4Q9O - chains A and B; structure by X-ray diffraction, 2.20 A resolution.

[Chain A (and B)]
Protein: Isoprenyl transferase
From: Streptococcus pneumoniae
Notes: EC 2.5.1.-; chain B of this document is another copy of the same molecule, construct and numbering; everything in this record applies to it too
UniProtKB: Q8DRB3 (ISPT_STRR6); residues 10-252 here = UniProt positions 10-252
Sequence (246 residues; row label = number of the first residue in the row):
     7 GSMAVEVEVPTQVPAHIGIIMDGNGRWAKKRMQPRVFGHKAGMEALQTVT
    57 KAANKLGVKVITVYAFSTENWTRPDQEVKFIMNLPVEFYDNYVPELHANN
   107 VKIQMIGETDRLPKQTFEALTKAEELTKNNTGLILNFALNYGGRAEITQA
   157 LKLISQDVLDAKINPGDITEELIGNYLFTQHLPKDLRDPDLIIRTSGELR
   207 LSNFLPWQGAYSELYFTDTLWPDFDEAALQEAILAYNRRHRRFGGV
Unresolved in the structure: 247-252 (chain B: 7-17, 247-252)
Differences from the reference sequence: expression tag (7-9)
Curated features (UniProtKB/Swiss-Prot):
  - active site: D28, N76 (Proton acceptor)
  - binding site (Mg(2+)): D28, E219
  - binding site (substrate): G29 to R32, W33, R41, H45, S73 to E75, W77, R79, R200, R206 to S208
Residues lining bound ligands: 2ZW (3-(2-chlorophenyl)-5-methyl-N-[4-(propan-2-yl)phenyl]-1,2-oxazole-4-carboxamide): M49, L52, Q53, A71, F72, I87, M88, L90, P91, F94, Y95, Y98, V99, L102, I109, T122, A125, L126, A129, L141, F143, L145

[Chain A / chain B interface]
Pairs across the interface (79; chain A residue first):
  E75(A) - Y217(B)  hydrogen bond
  R150(A) - E176(B)
  R150(A) - D194(B)  salt bridge
  R150(A) - W213(B)  hydrogen bond (side chain-backbone)
  R150(A) - Q214(B)
  R150(A) - A216(B)
  A151(A) - E176(B)
  I153(A) - I153(B)  hydrophobic
  I153(A) - W213(B)  hydrophobic
  T154(A) - I174(B)
  T154(A) - T175(B)
  T154(A) - E176(B)
  T154(A) - I179(B)
  T154(A) - W213(B)
  L157(A) - L157(B)
  L157(A) - I160(B)  hydrophobic
  L157(A) - S161(B)
  L157(A) - I174(B)  hydrophobic
  L157(A) - I179(B)  hydrophobic
  K158(A) - I174(B)
  I160(A) - S161(B)
  S161(A) - S161(B)
  S161(A) - V164(B)
  S161(A) - P171(B)
  S161(A) - I174(B)
  Q162(A) - P171(B)
  V164(A) - L165(B)  hydrophobic
  L165(A) - V164(B)  hydrophobic
  L165(A) - L165(B)  hydrophobic
  P171(A) - K158(B)
  P171(A) - Q162(B)
  P171(A) - L165(B)  hydrophobic
  I174(A) - T154(B)
  I174(A) - L157(B)
  I174(A) - K158(B)
  I174(A) - S161(B)
  T175(A) - T154(B)
  E176(A) - R150(B)
  E176(A) - A151(B)
  E176(A) - T154(B)
  I179(A) - T154(B)
  I179(A) - L157(B)  hydrophobic
  D194(A) - R150(B)  salt bridge
  L205(A) - E219(B)
  L205(A) - L220(B)  hydrogen bond (backbone-backbone)
  L205(A) - R245(B)  hydrogen bond (backbone-side chain)
  R206(A) - S218(B)
  R206(A) - E219(B)
  L207(A) - L207(B)  hydrophobic
  L207(A) - G215(B)
  L207(A) - A216(B)
  L207(A) - Y217(B)
  L207(A) - S218(B)  hydrogen bond (backbone-backbone)
  L207(A) - L220(B)  hydrophobic
  S208(A) - A216(B)  hydrogen bond (backbone-backbone)
  N209(A) - A216(B)  hydrogen bond (backbone-backbone)
  N209(A) - Y217(B)  hydrogen bond
  P212(A) - P212(B)
  W213(A) - R150(B)  hydrogen bond (backbone-side chain)
  W213(A) - I153(B)  hydrophobic
  W213(A) - T154(B)
  Q214(A) - R150(B)  hydrogen bond (backbone-side chain)
  A216(A) - L207(B)
  A216(A) - S208(B)  hydrogen bond (backbone-backbone)
  A216(A) - N209(B)  hydrogen bond (backbone-backbone)
  Y217(A) - E75(B)  hydrogen bond
  Y217(A) - N209(B)  hydrogen bond
  S218(A) - R206(B)
  E219(A) - L205(B)
  E219(A) - R206(B)  salt bridge
  L220(A) - L205(B)  hydrogen bond (backbone-backbone)
  L220(A) - L207(B)  hydrophobic
  L220(A) - L220(B)  hydrophobic
  L220(A) - F222(B)  hydrophobic
  F222(A) - L220(B)  hydrophobic
  F222(A) - F222(B)  hydrophobic
  R245(A) - L205(B)  hydrogen bond (side chain-backbone)
  H246(A) - E204(B)
  H246(A) - R206(B)
Also at the interface, not in a pair above, chain A (36 interface residues in all): G172, E204

[In short]
36 residues of chain A face 35 of chain B across their interface, with 16 hydrogen bonds and 3 salt bridges.
Polar contacts include R150(A)-D194(B), E219(A)-R206(B) and E75(A)-Y217(B). Ligands of chain A: compound 2ZW.
Both chains are Isoprenyl transferase (Streptococcus pneumoniae). Entry 4Q9O (Crystal structure of Upps +
inhibitor) was determined by X-ray diffraction (same publication as 4Q9M).
